PDB entry 8TGT | X-ray diffraction, 2.50 A resolution | chains B and C of the 3 polymer chains in the assembly

# Chain B
Protein: M protein
From: Streptococcus pyogenes
UniProt: Q6V9M3 (Q6V9M3_STRPY); residues 42-141 here correspond to UniProt positions 24-123 (UniProt number = residue number - 18)
Chain sequence (104 residues; numbered 38 to 141; the number before each row is that of its first residue):
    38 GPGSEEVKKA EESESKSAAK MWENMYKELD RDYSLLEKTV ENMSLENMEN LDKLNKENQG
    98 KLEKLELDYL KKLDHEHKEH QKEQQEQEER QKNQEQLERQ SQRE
Unresolved in the structure: 38-41, 79-80, 132-133, 136-141
Sequence notes: expression tag (38-41)
Modified / non-standard residues: Mse58, Mse62, Mse85 (selenomethionine; parent Met); Mse80 (selenomethionine)
Metal / ion sites: Ca2+: Glu60 (shared with Glu70(C) of chain C)
Reported in the primary citation:
  - mutagenesis - D67A: unchanged stability

# Chain C
Protein: C4b-binding protein alpha chain
From: Homo sapiens
UniProt: P04003 (C4BPA_HUMAN); residues 1-124 here correspond to UniProt positions 49-172 (UniProt number = residue number + 48)
Chain sequence (128 residues; each row starts with the number of its first residue; numbers below 1 keep their minus sign (Gly-3 is residue -3)):
    -3 GPGSNCGPPP TLSFAAPMDI TLTETRFKTG TTLKYTCLPG YVRSHSTQTL TCNSDGEWVY
    57 NTFCIYKRCR HPGELRNGQV EIKTDLSFGS QIEFSCSEGF FLIGSTTSRC EVQDRGVGWS
   117 HPLPQCEI
Unresolved in the structure: -3 to 28, 35-36, 40-41, 44-60, 109-112, 124
Sequence notes: expression tag (-3 to 0)
Disulfides: Cys65-Cys106, Cys92-Cys122
Metal / ion sites: Ca2+: Glu70 (shared with Glu60(B) of chain B)

# How chain B and chain C interact
Pairs across the interface (12; chain B residue first):
  Glu60(B) - Glu70(C)
  Tyr63(B) - Arg64(C)
  Tyr63(B) - Leu82(C)
  Lys64(B) - His67(C)
  Asp67(B) - Cys65(C)
  Asp67(B) - Arg66(C)  salt bridge
  Asp67(B) - His67(C)  hydrogen bond (side chain-backbone)
  Arg68(B) - Arg66(C)
  Tyr70(B) - Ile61(C)
  Tyr70(B) - Arg64(C)
  Ser71(B) - Arg66(C)
  Val77(B) - Arg39(C)
Interface features reported in the paper:
  - residue pairs: Tyr63(B)-His67(C), Lys64(B)-His67(C), Asp67(B)-His67(C) (hydrogen bond), Asp67(B)-Arg66(C), Tyr70(B)-Arg64(C) (cation-pi contact), Tyr70(B)-Ile61(C) (hydrophobic contact)

# Overview
The chain B/chain C interface involves 8 residues from each chain, with 1 hydrogen bond and 1 salt bridge.
Among the polar pairs are Asp67(B)-Arg66(C) and Asp67(B)-His67(C). The paper describes contacts between
Tyr63(B) and His67(C), Lys64(B) and His67(C) and Asp67(B) and Arg66(C); a hydrogen bond between Asp67(B) and
His67(C); a cation-pi contact between Tyr70(B) and Arg64(C). From the paper: D67A of chain B leaves stability
unchanged.
Chain B is M protein (Streptococcus pyogenes) and chain C is C4b-binding protein alpha chain (Homo sapiens);
the structure, Structure of human C4b-binding protein alpha chain CCP domains 1 and 2 in complex with the ...,
was determined by X-ray diffraction (same publication as 8TCB).
